PDB entry 6IGF | X-ray diffraction, 2.75 A resolution | chains B and E of the 5 polymer chains in the assembly

[Chain B (and E)]
Protein: Major capsid protein L1
From: Human papillomavirus type 52
Notes: chain E of this document is another copy of the same molecule, construct and numbering; everything in this record applies to it too
UniProtKB: Q05138 (VL1_HPV52); aligned to UniProt positions 1-526 over residues -25 to 500 (the alignment contains insertions or deletions, so no single offset holds)
Chain sequence (529 residues; numbered -25 to 503; the number before each row is that of its first residue; numbers below 1 keep their minus sign (Met-25 is residue -25)):
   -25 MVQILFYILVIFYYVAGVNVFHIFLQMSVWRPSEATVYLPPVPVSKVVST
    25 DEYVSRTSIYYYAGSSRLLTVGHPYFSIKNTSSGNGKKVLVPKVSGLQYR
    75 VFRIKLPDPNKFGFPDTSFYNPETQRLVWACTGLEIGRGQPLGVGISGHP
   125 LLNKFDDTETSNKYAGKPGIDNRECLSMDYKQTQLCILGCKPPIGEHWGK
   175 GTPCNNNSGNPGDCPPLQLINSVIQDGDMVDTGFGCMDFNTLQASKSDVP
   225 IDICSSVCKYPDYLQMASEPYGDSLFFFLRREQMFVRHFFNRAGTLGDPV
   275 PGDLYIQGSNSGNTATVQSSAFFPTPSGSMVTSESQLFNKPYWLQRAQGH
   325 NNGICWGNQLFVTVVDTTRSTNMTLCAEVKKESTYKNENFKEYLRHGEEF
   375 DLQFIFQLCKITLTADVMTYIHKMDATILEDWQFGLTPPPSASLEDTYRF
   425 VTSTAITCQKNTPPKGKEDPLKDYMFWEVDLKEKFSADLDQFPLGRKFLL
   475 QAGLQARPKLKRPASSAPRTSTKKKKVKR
Disordered / not traced: -25 to 14, 56-59, 178-183, 409-441, 479-503 (chain E: -25 to 14, 56-59, 409-442, 482-503)
From the paper describing this entry:
  - specificity-determining residues: Lys354, Ser357, Glu362

[Chain B / chain E interface]
Pairs across the interface (169):
  Arg41(B) - Asn195(E)  hydrogen bond
  Arg41(B) - Asp236(E)  salt bridge
  Arg41(B) - Gln239(E)
  Leu43(B) - Trp172(E)  hydrophobic
  Leu43(B) - Leu193(E)  hydrophobic
  Val45(B) - Trp172(E)  hydrophobic
  Val45(B) - Leu191(E)  hydrophobic
  His47(B) - Asp272(E)
  Tyr49(B) - Ser294(E)
  Tyr49(B) - Phe296(E)
  Phe50(B) - Asp272(E)
  Phe50(B) - Pro273(E)
  Phe50(B) - Val274(E)  hydrophobic
  Phe50(B) - Pro275(E)
  Phe50(B) - Leu278(E)  hydrophobic
  Ile52(B) - Asp272(E)
  Gly111(B) - Leu238(E)
  Arg112(B) - Leu238(E)
  Gly113(B) - Leu238(E)
  Gln114(B) - Glu170(E)  hydrogen bond (backbone-side chain)
  Gln114(B) - Trp172(E)  hydrogen bond
  Gln114(B) - Leu193(E)
  Gln114(B) - Cys210(E)
  Gln114(B) - Tyr234(E)
  Pro115(B) - Lys155(E)
  Pro115(B) - Asp205(E)
  Pro115(B) - Cys210(E)
  Pro115(B) - Tyr234(E)  hydrophobic
  Leu116(B) - Lys155(E)  hydrogen bond (backbone-side chain)
  Leu116(B) - Glu256(E)  hydrogen bond (backbone-side chain)
  Gly117(B) - Met258(E)
  Val118(B) - Met258(E)  hydrophobic
  Val118(B) - Val260(E)  hydrophobic
  Ile120(B) - Val260(E)  hydrophobic
  Ile120(B) - Phe263(E)  hydrophobic
  Ile120(B) - Phe296(E)  hydrophobic
  Ile120(B) - Pro298(E)  hydrophobic
  Gly122(B) - Phe296(E)
  His123(B) - Leu278(E)
  His123(B) - Tyr279(E)
  His123(B) - Phe296(E)
  Pro124(B) - Tyr138(E)  hydrogen bond (backbone-side chain)
  Pro124(B) - Gln292(E)
  Leu125(B) - Tyr138(E)
  Leu125(B) - Tyr279(E)  hydrophobic
  Leu125(B) - Thr288(E)
  Leu125(B) - Val291(E)  hydrophobic
  Lys128(B) - Thr134(E)  hydrogen bond (side chain-backbone)
  Asp145(B) - Gly282(E)
  Asp145(B) - Thr288(E)  hydrogen bond
  Arg147(B) - Tyr138(E)
  Arg147(B) - Ile280(E)  hydrogen bond (side chain-backbone)
  Arg147(B) - Gln281(E)
  Arg147(B) - Gly282(E)
  Glu148(B) - Thr134(E)
  Glu148(B) - Ser135(E)
  Glu148(B) - Asn136(E)  hydrogen bond (side chain-backbone)
  Glu148(B) - Lys137(E)
  Cys149(B) - Thr132(E)
  Cys149(B) - Asn136(E)  hydrogen bond (backbone-side chain)
  Cys149(B) - Gln292(E)
  Cys149(B) - Ser293(E)  hydrogen bond (side chain-backbone)
  Cys149(B) - Phe296(E)  hydrophobic
  Leu150(B) - Thr132(E)
  Leu150(B) - Thr134(E)
  Leu150(B) - Phe296(E)
  Ser151(B) - Thr132(E)  hydrogen bond
  Ser151(B) - Phe263(E)
  Ser151(B) - Phe296(E)
  Met152(B) - Phe263(E)  hydrophobic
  Asp153(B) - Phe263(E)
  Ser219(B) - Ile280(E)
  Lys220(B) - Asp277(E)  hydrogen bond (side chain-backbone)
  Lys220(B) - Leu278(E)
  Lys220(B) - Tyr279(E)
  Ile225(B) - Val274(E)  hydrophobic
  Cys228(B) - Leu278(E)  hydrogen bond (side chain-backbone)
  Ser229(B) - Leu278(E)
  Arg261(B) - Glu133(E)  salt bridge
  Arg261(B) - Val260(E)  hydrogen bond (side chain-backbone)
  Arg261(B) - Arg261(E)
  Arg261(B) - Phe263(E)
  His262(B) - Glu133(E)  salt bridge
  His262(B) - Thr134(E)
  Phe264(B) - Glu133(E)
  Ser303(B) - Phe259(E)
  Met304(B) - Gln257(E)
  Met304(B) - Met258(E)
  Met304(B) - Phe259(E)  hydrophobic
  Met304(B) - Ser303(E)
  Val305(B) - Glu256(E)
  Val305(B) - Gln257(E)
  Val305(B) - Met258(E)  hydrogen bond (backbone-backbone)
  Thr306(B) - Glu256(E)
  Ser307(B) - Arg255(E)
  Ser307(B) - Glu256(E)  hydrogen bond (side chain-backbone)
  Glu308(B) - Arg255(E)  salt bridge
  Asn313(B) - Leu238(E)
  Asn313(B) - Arg254(E)
  Thr345(B) - Gly207(E)
  Thr345(B) - Gly209(E)
  Met347(B) - Trp172(E)
  Met347(B) - Met211(E)  hydrophobic
  Thr348(B) - Met211(E)
  Thr348(B) - Gln217(E)  hydrogen bond (backbone-side chain)
  Thr348(B) - Asp222(E)
  Thr348(B) - Arg266(E)  hydrogen bond
  Leu349(B) - Cys188(E)  hydrophobic
  Leu349(B) - Leu191(E)  hydrophobic
  Leu349(B) - Met211(E)  hydrophobic
  Leu349(B) - Leu216(E)
  Cys350(B) - Leu216(E)  hydrogen bond (backbone-backbone)
  Cys350(B) - Gln217(E)
  Cys350(B) - Ala218(E)  hydrogen bond (backbone-backbone)
  Cys350(B) - Ser219(E)
  Cys350(B) - Asp222(E)
  Ala351(B) - Gly186(E)
  Ala351(B) - Asp187(E)
  Glu352(B) - Pro185(E)
  Glu352(B) - Gly186(E)  hydrogen bond (backbone-backbone)
  Glu352(B) - Ala218(E)
  Val353(B) - Pro185(E)
  Tyr359(B) - Ile144(E)
  Tyr359(B) - Asp145(E)
  Tyr359(B) - Arg147(E)
  Lys360(B) - Ile144(E)
  Asn361(B) - Gly143(E)  hydrogen bond (side chain-backbone)
  Asn361(B) - Ile144(E)  hydrogen bond (backbone-backbone)
  Asn361(B) - Asp145(E)
  Asn361(B) - Asn146(E)  hydrogen bond
  Asn361(B) - Ala267(E)
  Asn361(B) - Gly268(E)
  Phe364(B) - Ala218(E)
  Phe364(B) - Ser219(E)
  Phe364(B) - Thr269(E)  hydrogen bond (backbone-backbone)
  Lys365(B) - Gly186(E)
  Lys365(B) - Thr269(E)
  Glu366(B) - Asn127(E)  hydrogen bond
  Glu366(B) - Asp222(E)
  Glu366(B) - Arg266(E)
  Glu366(B) - Ala267(E)
  Glu366(B) - Thr269(E)  hydrogen bond (backbone-backbone)
  Glu366(B) - Leu270(E)
  Glu366(B) - Gly271(E)  hydrogen bond (backbone-backbone)
  Tyr367(B) - Gly186(E)  hydrogen bond (side chain-backbone)
  Tyr367(B) - Asp187(E)
  Tyr367(B) - Cys188(E)  hydrogen bond (side chain-backbone)
  Tyr367(B) - Gly271(E)
  Tyr367(B) - Asp272(E)
  Leu368(B) - Phe296(E)
  Arg369(B) - Cys188(E)  hydrogen bond
  Arg369(B) - Leu191(E)
  Arg369(B) - Asp272(E)  salt bridge
  Glu373(B) - Glu170(E)
  Glu373(B) - Leu193(E)
  Glu373(B) - Asp236(E)
  Glu373(B) - Leu238(E)
  Asp375(B) - Leu238(E)
  Asp462(B) - Lys20(E)  salt bridge
  Asp464(B) - His324(E)  salt bridge
  Gln465(B) - Lys20(E)
  Gln465(B) - Val21(E)  hydrogen bond (side chain-backbone)
  Gln465(B) - His324(E)
  Pro467(B) - Ala241(E)
  Pro467(B) - Ser242(E)
  Arg470(B) - Ala241(E)
  Arg470(B) - Gln322(E)  hydrogen bond (side chain-backbone)
  Arg470(B) - Gly323(E)
  Arg470(B) - His324(E)
Interface residues without a listed pair, chain B (74 interface residues in all): Ser121, Asp131, Ala218, Glu362, Gly371, Leu474
Interface residues without a listed pair, chain E (85 interface residues in all): Pro142, Pro189, Phe208, His262, Asn265, Ala295, Phe297, Arg320

[Summary]
74 residues of chain B and 85 residues of chain E are in contact; the contacts include 35 hydrogen bonds and 7
salt bridges. Among the polar pairs are Arg41(B)-Asp236(E), Arg261(B)-Glu133(E) and His262(B)-Glu133(E). The
paper reports specificity determinants Lys354(B), Ser357(B) and Glu362(B).
Chain B and chain E are both Major capsid protein L1 (Human papillomavirus type 52); the structure, Crystal
structure of Human Papillomavirus type 52 pentamer, was determined by X-ray diffraction, deposited together
with 6IGE, 6IGC and 6IGD.
